PDB entry 5IPM | X-ray diffraction, 4.20 A resolution (low resolution: residue-level contacts below are approximate; hydrogen-bond / salt-bridge calls are withheld) | chains D and F of the 9 polymer chains in the assembly

# Chain D
Protein: DNA-directed RNA polymerase subunit beta'
Organism: Escherichia coli
Notes: EC 2.7.7.6
Reference sequence: P0A8T7 (RPOC_ECOLI); residues 1-1407 here = UniProt positions 1-1407
Sequence (1407 residues; numbered 1 to 1407; the number before each row is that of its first residue):
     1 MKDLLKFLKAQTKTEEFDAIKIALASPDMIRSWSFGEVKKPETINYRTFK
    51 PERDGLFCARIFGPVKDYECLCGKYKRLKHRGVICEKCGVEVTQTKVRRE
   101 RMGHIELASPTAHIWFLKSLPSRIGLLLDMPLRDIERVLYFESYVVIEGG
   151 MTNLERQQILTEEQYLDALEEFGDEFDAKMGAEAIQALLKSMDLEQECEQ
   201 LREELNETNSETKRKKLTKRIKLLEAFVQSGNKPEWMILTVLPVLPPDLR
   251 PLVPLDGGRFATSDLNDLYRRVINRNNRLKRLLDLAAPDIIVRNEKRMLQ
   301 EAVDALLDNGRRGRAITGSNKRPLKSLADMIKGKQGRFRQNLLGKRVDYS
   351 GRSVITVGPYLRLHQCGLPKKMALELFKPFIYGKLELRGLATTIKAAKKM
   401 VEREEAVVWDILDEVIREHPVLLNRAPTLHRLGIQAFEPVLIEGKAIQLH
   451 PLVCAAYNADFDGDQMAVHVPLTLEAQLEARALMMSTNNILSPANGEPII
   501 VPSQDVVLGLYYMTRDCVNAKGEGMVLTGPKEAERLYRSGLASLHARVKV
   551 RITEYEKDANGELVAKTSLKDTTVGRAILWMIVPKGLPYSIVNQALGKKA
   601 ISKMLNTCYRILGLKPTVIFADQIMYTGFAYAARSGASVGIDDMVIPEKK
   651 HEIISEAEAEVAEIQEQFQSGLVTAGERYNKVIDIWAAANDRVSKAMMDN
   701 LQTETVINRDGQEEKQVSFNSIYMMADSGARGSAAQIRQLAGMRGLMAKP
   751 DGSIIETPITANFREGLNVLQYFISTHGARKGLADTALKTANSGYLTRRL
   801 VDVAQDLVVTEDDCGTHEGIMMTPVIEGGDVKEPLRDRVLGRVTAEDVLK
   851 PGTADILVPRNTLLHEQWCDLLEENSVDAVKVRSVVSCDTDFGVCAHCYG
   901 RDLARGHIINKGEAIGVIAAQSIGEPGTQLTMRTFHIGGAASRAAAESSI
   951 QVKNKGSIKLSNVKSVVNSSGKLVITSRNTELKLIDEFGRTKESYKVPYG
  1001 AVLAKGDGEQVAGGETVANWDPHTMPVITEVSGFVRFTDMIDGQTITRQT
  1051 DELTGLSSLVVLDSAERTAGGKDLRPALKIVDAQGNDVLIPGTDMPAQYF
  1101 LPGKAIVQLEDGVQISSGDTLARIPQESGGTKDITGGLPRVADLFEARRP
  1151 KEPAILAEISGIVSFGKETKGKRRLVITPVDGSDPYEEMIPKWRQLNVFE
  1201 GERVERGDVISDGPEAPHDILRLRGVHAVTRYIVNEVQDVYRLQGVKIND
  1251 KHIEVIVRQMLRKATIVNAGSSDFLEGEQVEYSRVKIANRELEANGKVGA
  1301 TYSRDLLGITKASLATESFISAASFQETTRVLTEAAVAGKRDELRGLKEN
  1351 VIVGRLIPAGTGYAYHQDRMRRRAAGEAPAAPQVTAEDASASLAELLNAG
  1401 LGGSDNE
Disordered / not traced: 1-14, 1377-1407
Covalent attachments: covalent link Gln-739/Arg-744
Metal / ion sites: Zn2+ site 1: Cys-70, Cys-72, Cys-85, Cys-88; Mg2+: Asp-460, Asp-462, Asp-464 (shared with 2 residues of chain 3); Zn2+ site 2: Cys-814, Cys-888, Cys-895
Curated features (UniProtKB/Swiss-Prot):
  - binding site (Zn(2+)): Cys-70, Cys-72, Cys-85, Cys-88, Cys-814, Cys-888, Cys-895, Cys-898
  - binding site (Mg(2+)): Asp-460, Asp-462, Asp-464
  - modified residue: Lys-983 (N6-acetyllysine)
  - mutagenesis: Gln-504 (Q504P: Resistant to antibiotics salinamide A and B), Asn-690 (N690D: Resistant to antibiotics salinamide A and B), Met-697 (M697V: Resistant to antibiotics salinamide A and B), Ala-735 (A735T: Resistant to antibiotics salinamide A and B), Arg-738 (R738C/H/P/S: Resistant to antibiotics salinamide A and B), Ala-748 (A748E: Resistant to antibiotics salinamide A and B), Pro-758 (P758S/T: Resistant to antibiotics salinamide A and B), Phe-763 (F763C: Resistant to antibiotics salinamide A and B), Ser-775 (S775A: Resistant to antibiotics salinamide A and B), Ala-779 (A779T/V: Resistant to antibiotics salinamide A and B), Arg-780 (R780C: Resistant to antibiotics salinamide A and B), Gly-782 (G782A/C: Resistant to antibiotics salinamide A and B), 1 further mutagenesis entry in UniProt
Reported in the primary citation:
  - conformationally variable residues (helix shift, loop rearrangement): Lys-650 to Thr-703, Gly-742 to Asn-762
  - catalytic residues: His-936 (citing earlier work)

# Chain F
Protein: RNA polymerase sigma factor RpoS
Organism: Escherichia coli
Reference sequence: P13445 (RPOS_ECOLI); residues 1-330 here = UniProt positions 1-330
Sequence (336 residues; numbered 1 to 336; the number before each row is that of its first residue):
     1 MGQNTLKVHDLNEDAEFDENGVEVFDEKALVEEEPSDNDLAEEELLSQGA
    51 TQRVLDATQLYLGEIGYSPLLTAEEEVYFARRALRGDVASRRRMIESNLR
   101 LVVKIARRYGNRGLALLDLIEEGNLGLIRAVEKFDPERGFRFSTYATWWI
   151 RQTIERAIMNQTRTIRLPIHIVKELNVYLRTARELSHKLDHEPSAEEIAE
   201 QLDKPVDDVSRMLRLNERITSVDTPLGGDSEKALLDILADEKENGPEDTT
   251 QDDDMKQSIVKWLFELNAKQREVLARRFGLLGYEAATLEDVGREIGLTRE
   301 RVRQIQVEGLRRLREILQTQGLNIEALFLEHHHHHH
Disordered / not traced: 1-52, 330-336
Construct notes: conflict Gly-2 (Ser in P13445), Glu-33 (Gln in P13445), Leu-329 (Arg in P13445); expression tag (331-336)
Curated features (UniProtKB/Swiss-Prot):
  - DNA-binding region: Leu-288 to Val-307 (H-T-H motif)
  - region: Asp-56 to Ala-89 (Sigma-70 factor domain-1)
  - motif: Asp-118 to Glu-121 (Interaction with polymerase core subunit RpoC)
  - mutagenesis: Lys-173 (K173E: Eliminates RpoS proteolysis. Lack of interaction with RssB), Glu-174 (E174T: 2-fold increase in RpoS half-life. Does not affect interaction with RssB), Val-177 (V177K: 3-fold increase in RpoS half-life), Tyr-178 (Y178L: Does not affect RpoS half-life)

# Chain D / chain F interface
Pairs across the interface - 73 pairs, chain D then chain F:
  Glu-42(D) / Arg-166(F)
  Thr-43(D) / Thr-164(F)
  Thr-43(D) / Ile-165(F)
  Tyr-46(D) / Ile-165(F)
  Tyr-46(D) / Leu-167(F)
  Tyr-46(D) / Pro-168(F)
  Leu-78(D) / Tyr-283(F)
  Lys-79(D) / Glu-284(F)
  Arg-81(D) / Tyr-283(F)
  Thr-95(D) / Lys-242(F)
  Arg-133(D) / Arg-53(F)
  Arg-137(D) / Arg-53(F)
  Tyr-140(D) / Leu-60(F)
  Glu-142(D) / Arg-53(F)
  Leu-255(D) / Leu-238(F)
  Arg-259(D) / Glu-217(F)
  Arg-259(D) / Thr-220(F)
  Phe-260(D) / Ile-165(F)
  Phe-260(D) / Ile-219(F)
  Phe-260(D) / Thr-220(F)
  Ala-261(D) / Thr-220(F)
  Ala-261(D) / Val-222(F)
  Thr-262(D) / Ile-219(F)
  Thr-262(D) / Thr-220(F)
  Thr-262(D) / Ser-221(F)
  Thr-262(D) / Val-222(F)
  Ser-263(D) / Val-222(F)
  Ser-263(D) / Asp-223(F)
  Asp-264(D) / Ser-221(F)
  Asp-264(D) / Asp-223(F)
  Arg-270(D) / Gln-161(F)
  Arg-270(D) / Thr-164(F)
  Arg-275(D) / Asp-118(F)
  Arg-278(D) / Asp-118(F)
  Arg-278(D) / Glu-121(F)
  Arg-278(D) / Glu-122(F)
  Arg-278(D) / Gln-161(F)
  Leu-282(D) / Glu-121(F)
  Leu-282(D) / Leu-125(F)
  Leu-285(D) / Leu-125(F)
  Ala-286(D) / Arg-91(F)
  Pro-288(D) / Ile-95(F)
  Pro-288(D) / Glu-96(F)
  Ile-290(D) / Tyr-61(F)
  Ile-290(D) / Glu-64(F)
  Ile-290(D) / Ile-65(F)
  Ile-290(D) / Leu-99(F)
  Ile-291(D) / Glu-121(F)
  Arg-293(D) / Glu-64(F)
  Asn-294(D) / Tyr-61(F)
  Asn-294(D) / Glu-121(F)
  Glu-295(D) / Glu-121(F)
  Arg-297(D) / Tyr-61(F)
  Arg-297(D) / Glu-64(F)
  Met-298(D) / Leu-117(F)
  Met-298(D) / Asp-118(F)
  Met-298(D) / Glu-121(F)
  Arg-322(D) / Ser-221(F)
  Arg-322(D) / Thr-224(F)
  Met-330(D) / Asp-223(F)
  Thr-392(D) / Leu-322(F)
  Thr-392(D) / Asn-323(F)
  Thr-392(D) / Ala-326(F)
  Thr-393(D) / Asn-323(F)
  Thr-393(D) / Ala-326(F)
  Ile-394(D) / Gln-251(F)
  Ile-394(D) / Asp-254(F)
  Lys-395(D) / Gln-251(F)
  Lys-395(D) / Ala-326(F)
  Lys-395(D) / Leu-327(F)
  Lys-395(D) / Leu-329(F)
  Ala-396(D) / Ala-326(F)
  Lys-399(D) / Leu-329(F)
Other interface residues (no listed pair), chain D (56 interface residues in all): Pro-41, Ile-44, Asn-45, Glu-136, Phe-141, Asp-248, Pro-251, Val-253, Asp-267, Arg-271, Asn-274, Glu-301, Asn-320, Lys-325, Gln-335, Lys-398
Other interface residues (no listed pair), chain F (51 interface residues in all): Leu-55, Ala-57, Arg-92, Ala-115, Asn-124, Glu-132, Arg-163, Ile-171, Leu-215, Pro-225, Glu-231, Glu-247, Ala-285

# Overview
56 residues of chain D and 51 residues of chain F are in contact. Cys-70(D), Cys-72(D), Cys-85(D) and
Cys-88(D) coordinate Zn2+ site 1. Curated annotation (UniProt) lists 8 Zn2+-binding residues, 3 Mg2+-binding
residues and 13 mutagenesis sites on chain D. The paper reports the catalytic residue His-936(D);
conformational variability at Lys-650(D) and Gly-742(D).
Chain D is DNA-directed RNA polymerase subunit beta' and chain F is RNA polymerase sigma factor RpoS, both
from Escherichia coli; the structure, SigmaS-transcription initiation complex with 4-nt nascent RNA, was
determined by X-ray diffraction, deposited together with 5IPL and 5IPN.
